PDB entry 9FYE | electron microscopy, 2.92 A resolution | chains a and b of the 6 polymer chains in the assembly

[Chain a (and b)]
Molecule: Glycoprotein G2
Source organism: Sabia virus
Notes: chain b of this document is another copy of the same molecule, construct and numbering; everything in this record applies to it too
UniProt: Q90037 (GLYC_SABVB); numbering as in UniProt (aligned over 255-488)
Amino-acid sequence (246 residues; row label = number of the first residue in the row):
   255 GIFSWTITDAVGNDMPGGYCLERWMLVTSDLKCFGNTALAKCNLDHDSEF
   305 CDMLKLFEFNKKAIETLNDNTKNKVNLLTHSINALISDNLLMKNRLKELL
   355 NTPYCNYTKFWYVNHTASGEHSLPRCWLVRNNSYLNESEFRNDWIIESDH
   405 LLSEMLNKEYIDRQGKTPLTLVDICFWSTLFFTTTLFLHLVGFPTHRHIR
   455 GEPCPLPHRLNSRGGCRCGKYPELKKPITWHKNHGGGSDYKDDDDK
Unresolved in the structure: 255-271, 321-330, 416-500
Differences from the reference sequence: expression tag (489-500)
Disulfides: Cys274-Cys287, Cys296-Cys305, Cys359-Cys380
Glycans and other covalent adducts: N-acetylglucosamine (NAG) linked to Asn360, Asn368, Asn385
Swiss-Prot annotation at these positions:
  - binding site (Zn(2+)): His450, His452, Cys458, His462, Cys470, Cys472, His488
  - glycosylation (N-linked (GlcNAc...) asparagine): Asn360, Asn368, Asn385, Asn390
From the paper describing this entry:
  - self-association interface (contacts with another copy of this molecule); pairs are residue here / residue on that copy: Leu406-Ile415 (hydrophobic contact), Lys412-Asp403 (salt bridge)
  - conformationally variable residues (side-chain flip): His300
  - contacts within the chain: Asp299-His300
  - mutagenesis - H300A: unchanged binding to Arenacept
  - mutagenesis - H300A: decreased expression

[Chain a / chain b interface]
Pairs across the interface - 19 pairs, chain a then chain b:
  Asn290(a) - Asn396(b)
  Thr291(a) - Ile400(b)
  Ala294(a) - Asn396(b)
  Ala294(a) - Ile400(b)  hydrophobic
  Asn297(a) - Asp397(b)  hydrogen bond
  Leu298(a) - Arg379(b)
  Asp299(a) - His300(b)  salt bridge
  Asp299(a) - Asp301(b)
  His300(a) - His300(b)
  Asp301(a) - Lys347(b)  salt bridge
  Ser335(a) - Leu354(b)
  Ala338(a) - Leu354(b)  hydrophobic
  Glu408(a) - His404(b)
  Asn411(a) - Ser407(b)
  Lys412(a) - Asp403(b)  salt bridge
  Tyr414(a) - Leu410(b)  hydrophobic
  Tyr414(a) - Tyr414(b)
  Ile415(a) - Asp403(b)
  Ile415(a) - Leu406(b)  hydrophobic
Also at the interface, not in a pair above, chain a (18 interface residues in all): Lys295, His334, Asn337
Also at the interface, not in a pair above, chain b (15 interface residues in all): Leu350

[Overview]
Chain a and chain b form an interface of 18 and 15 residues respectively, with 1 hydrogen bond and 3 salt
bridges. Polar pairs include Asp299(a)-His300(b), Asp301(a)-Lys347(b) and Lys412(a)-Asp403(b). Covalently
linked N-acetylglucosamine: at Asn360(a), Asn368(a) and Asn385(a). From the paper: H300A of chain a reduces
expression; conformational variability at His300(a).
Chain a and chain b are both Glycoprotein G2 (Sabia virus); the structure, Structure of the Sabia Virus spike
complex in an open conformation, was determined by electron microscopy (same publication as 9FYA and 9FYG).
